Entry 6YS5 (electron microscopy, 3.00 A resolution); this record covers chains d and o of the 10 polymer chains in the assembly.

[Chain d]
Molecule: 30S ribosomal protein S3
Source organism: Acinetobacter baumannii ATCC 19606
UniProtKB: D0CD03 (D0CD03_ACIB2); residues 1-250 here = UniProt positions 1-250
Sequence (250 residues; numbered 1 to 250; the number before each row is that of its first residue):
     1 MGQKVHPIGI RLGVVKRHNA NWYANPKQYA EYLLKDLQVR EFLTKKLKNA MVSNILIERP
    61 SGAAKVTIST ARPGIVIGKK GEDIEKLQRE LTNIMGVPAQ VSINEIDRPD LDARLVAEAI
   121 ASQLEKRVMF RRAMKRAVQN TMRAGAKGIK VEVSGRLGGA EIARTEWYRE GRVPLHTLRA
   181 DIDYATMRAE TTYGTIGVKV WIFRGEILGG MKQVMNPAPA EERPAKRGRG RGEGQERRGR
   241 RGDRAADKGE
Not modelled in the structure: 1, 212-250

[Chain o]
Molecule: 30S ribosomal protein S14
Source organism: Acinetobacter baumannii ATCC 19606
UniProtKB: D0CD10 (D0CD10_ACIB2); residues 1-101 here = UniProt positions 1-101
Sequence (101 residues; row label = number of the first residue in the row):
     1 MAKKGMINRE LKREKTVAKY AAKRAELKAT IANVNASDEE RFEAMLKLQA LPRNASPVRL
    61 RNRCGLTGRP HGYFRKFGLS RNKLRDTVMQ GDVPGVVKAS W
Not modelled in the structure: 1

[How chain d and chain o interact]
Contacting residue pairs - 28 pairs, chain d then chain o:
  His6(d) with Met89(o)
  Ile8(d) with Gln90(o)
  Gly9(d) with Met89(o), hydrogen bond (backbone-backbone)
  Ile10(d) with Lys98(o)
  Leu12(d) with Val88(o); Gly91(o)
  His18(d) with Gly91(o); Val93(o), hydrogen bond (side chain-backbone); Gly95(o); Val96(o)
  Asn19(d) with Gln90(o), hydrogen bond (side chain-backbone); Gly91(o), hydrogen bond (backbone-backbone); Asp92(o), hydrogen bond
  Ala20(d) with Gly91(o); Asp92(o); Pro94(o), hydrophobic
  Trp22(d) with Pro94(o), hydrophobic
  Tyr29(d) with Lys76(o); Val93(o); Pro94(o), hydrogen bond (side chain-backbone)
  Ala30(d) with Lys76(o); Phe77(o)
  Leu33(d) with Phe77(o)
  Leu34(d) with Gly65(o); Gly78(o)
  Leu37(d) with Leu66(o), hydrophobic
  Arg40(d) with Asp92(o), salt bridge
  Glu41(d) with Leu66(o)
Also at the interface, not in a pair above, chain d (18 interface residues in all): Val5, Pro26
Also at the interface, not in a pair above, chain o (19 interface residues in all): Arg75, Leu79, Thr87, Val97

[In short]
18 residues of chain d and 19 residues of chain o are in contact, with 6 hydrogen bonds and 1 salt bridge.
Among the polar pairs are Arg40(d)-Asp92(o), His18(d)-Val93(o) and Asn19(d)-Gln90(o).
Here chain d is 30S ribosomal protein S3 and chain o is 30S ribosomal protein S14, both from Acinetobacter
baumannii ATCC 19606. Entry 6YS5 (Acinetobacter baumannii ribosome-amikacin complex - 30S subunit head) was
determined by electron microscopy, deposited together with 6YPU, 6YT9 and 6YTF.
